Entry 8CA4 (electron microscopy, 3.25 A resolution); this record covers chains F and G of the 5 polymer chains in the assembly.

[Chain F]
Protein: NADH dehydrogenase [ubiquinone] flavoprotein 1, mitochondrial
Organism: Mus musculus
Notes: EC 7.1.1.2
Reference sequence: Q91YT0 (NDUV1_MOUSE); residues -19 to 444 here correspond to UniProt positions 1-464 (UniProt number = residue number + 20)
Sequence (464 residues; row label = number of the first residue in the row; numbers below 1 keep their minus sign (Met-19 is residue -19)):
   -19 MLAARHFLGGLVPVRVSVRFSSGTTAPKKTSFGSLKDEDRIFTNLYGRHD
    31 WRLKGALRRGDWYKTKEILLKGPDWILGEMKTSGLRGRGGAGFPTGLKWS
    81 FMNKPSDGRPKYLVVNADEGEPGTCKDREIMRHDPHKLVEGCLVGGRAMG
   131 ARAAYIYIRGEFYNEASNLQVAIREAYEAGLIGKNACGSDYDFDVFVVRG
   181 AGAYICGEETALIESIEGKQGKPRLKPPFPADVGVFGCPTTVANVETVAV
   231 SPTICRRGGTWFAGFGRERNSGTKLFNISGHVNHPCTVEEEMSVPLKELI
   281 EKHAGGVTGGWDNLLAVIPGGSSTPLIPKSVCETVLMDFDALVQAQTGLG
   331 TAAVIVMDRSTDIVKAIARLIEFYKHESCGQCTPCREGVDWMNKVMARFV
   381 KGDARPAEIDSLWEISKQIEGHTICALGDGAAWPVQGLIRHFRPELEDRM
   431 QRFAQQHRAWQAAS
Unresolved in the structure: -19 to 8, 437-444
Bound ions: 4Fe-4S cluster Fe: Cys359, Cys362, Cys365, Cys405
Residues lining bound ligands:
  - FMN (flavin mononucleotide): Gly67, Arg68, Gly69, Gly70, Ala71, Lys78, Asn96, Asp98, Glu99, Gly100, Asp107, Tyr184, Ile185, Gly187, Glu188, Glu189, Val222, Ala223, Asn224, Thr227, Cys405, Ala406, Leu407
  - 4Fe-4S cluster (SF4): Ile185, Pro203, Ser358, Cys359, Gly360, Gln361, Cys362, Cys365, Arg366, Thr403, Ile404, Cys405, Leu407, Gly408
Swiss-Prot annotation at these positions:
  - binding site (NADH): Gly67 to Gly76
  - binding site (FMN): Arg179 to Thr227
  - binding site ([4Fe-4S] cluster): Cys359, Cys362, Cys365, Cys405
  - modified residue: Lys61 (N6-acetyllysine), Lys84 (N6-acetyllysine), Arg237 (Omega-N-methylarginine), Lys355 (N6-acetyllysine)

[Chain G]
Protein: NADH-ubiquinone oxidoreductase 75 kDa subunit, mitochondrial
Organism: Mus musculus
Notes: EC 7.1.1.2
Reference sequence: Q91VD9 (NDUS1_MOUSE); residues -22 to 704 here correspond to UniProt positions 1-727 (UniProt number = residue number + 23)
Sequence (727 residues; row label = number of the first residue in the row; numbers below 1 keep their minus sign (Met-22 is residue -22)):
   -22 MLRIPIKRALIGLSNSPKGYVRTTGTAASNLIEVFVDGQSVMVEPGTTVL
    28 QACEKVGMQIPRFCYHERLSVAGNCRMCLVEIEKAPKVVAACAMPVMKGW
    78 NILTNSEKSKKAREGVMEFLLANHPLDCPICDQGGECDLQDQSMMFGSDR
   128 SRFLEGKRAVEDKNIGPLVKTIMTRCIQCTRCIRFASEIAGVDDLGTTGR
   178 GNDMQVGTYIEKMFMSELSGNVIDICPVGALTSKPYAFTARPWETRKTES
   228 IDVMDAVGSNIVVSTRTGEVMRILPRMHEDINEEWISDKTRFAYDGLKRQ
   278 RLTEPMVRNEKGLLTYTSWEDALSRVAGMLQNFEGNAVAAIAGGLVDAEA
   328 LVALKDLLNKVDSDNLCTEEIFPTEGAGTDLRSNYLLNTTIAGVEEADVV
   378 LLVGTNPRFEAPLFNARIRKSWLHNDLKVALIGSPVDLTYRYDHLGDSPK
   428 ILQDIASGRHSFCEVLKDAKKPMVVLGSSALQRDDGAAILVAVSNMVQKI
   478 RVTTGVAAEWKVMNILHRIASQVAALDLGYKPGVEAIRKNPPKMLFLLGA
   528 DGGCITRQDLPKDCFIVYQGHHGDVGAPMADVILPGAAYTEKSATYVNTE
   578 GRAQQTKVAVTPPGLAREDWKIIRALSEIAGITLPYDTLDQVRNRLEEVS
   628 PNLVRYDDIEETNYFQQASELAKLVNQEVLADPLVPPQLTIKDFYMTDSI
   678 SRASQTMAKCVKAVTEGAQAVEEPSIC
Unresolved in the structure: -22 to 5, 694-704
Bound ions: 2Fe-2S cluster Fe: Cys41, Cys52, Cys55, Cys69; 4Fe-4S cluster Fe site 1: His101, Cys105, Cys108, Cys114; 4Fe-4S cluster Fe site 2: Cys153, Cys156, Cys159, Cys203
Residues lining bound ligands:
  - 2Fe-2S cluster (FES): Arg39, Phe40, Cys41, Tyr42, Gly50, Asn51, Cys52, Arg53, Met54, Cys55, Cys69
  - 4Fe-4S cluster (SF4), molecule 1: His101, Pro102, Asp104, Cys105, Cys108, Gln110, Gly111, Cys114, Leu116, Gln117, Val205, Gly206
  - 4Fe-4S cluster (SF4), molecule 2: Met150, Cys153, Ile154, Gln155, Cys156, Thr157, Arg158, Cys159, Val183, Ile202, Cys203, Pro204, Val205, Ala207, Leu208
Swiss-Prot annotation at these positions:
  - binding site ([2Fe-2S] cluster): Cys41, Cys52, Cys55, Cys69
  - binding site ([4Fe-4S] cluster): His101, Cys105, Cys108, Cys114, Cys153, Cys156, Cys159, Cys203
  - modified residue: Lys61 (N6-acetyllysine), Ser438 (Phosphoserine), Lys444 (N6-acetyllysine), Lys476 (N6-acetyllysine), Lys686 (N6-acetyllysine)

[How chain F and chain G interact]
Residue-residue contacts (57):
  Gly182(F) - Arg177(G)
  Ala183(F) - Arg177(G)
  Gln200(F) - Thr174(G)  hydrogen bond
  Lys202(F) - Thr174(G)  hydrogen bond
  Lys202(F) - Met181(G)  hydrogen bond
  Leu205(F) - Ala49(G)
  Leu205(F) - Arg53(G)
  Leu205(F) - Ala70(G)  hydrophobic
  Pro207(F) - Met71(G)
  Pro207(F) - Pro72(G)
  His356(F) - Arg177(G)
  Glu357(F) - Arg177(G)  salt bridge
  Ser358(F) - Arg177(G)
  Ser358(F) - Gly178(G)  hydrogen bond (backbone-backbone)
  Cys359(F) - Arg177(G)
  Cys359(F) - Gly178(G)  hydrogen bond (backbone-backbone)
  Gly360(F) - Gly178(G)
  Gly360(F) - Met181(G)
  Gln361(F) - Asn51(G)
  Cys362(F) - Asn51(G)
  Thr363(F) - Asn51(G)  hydrogen bond (backbone-backbone)
  Thr363(F) - Cys52(G)
  Thr363(F) - Leu97(G)
  Pro364(F) - Arg53(G)
  Pro364(F) - Phe96(G)  hydrophobic
  Arg366(F) - Ile154(G)
  Arg366(F) - Gln155(G)
  Arg366(F) - Gly178(G)
  Arg366(F) - Asn179(G)
  Glu367(F) - Phe96(G)
  Glu367(F) - Asn100(G)  hydrogen bond
  Glu367(F) - Arg135(G)  salt bridge
  Glu367(F) - Asn179(G)
  Gly368(F) - Phe96(G)
  Asp370(F) - Asn179(G)  hydrogen bond
  Trp371(F) - Glu95(G)
  Trp371(F) - Phe96(G)  hydrophobic
  Trp371(F) - Arg129(G)
  Trp371(F) - Phe130(G)
  Lys374(F) - Glu132(G)
  Lys374(F) - Gly133(G)
  Arg378(F) - Glu132(G)  salt bridge
  Glu388(F) - Leu131(G)
  Glu394(F) - Arg129(G)  salt bridge
  Ile395(F) - Phe96(G)  hydrophobic
  Gln398(F) - Gly92(G)
  Gln398(F) - Glu95(G)  hydrogen bond
  Gln398(F) - Phe96(G)
  Gln398(F) - Arg129(G)  hydrogen bond
  Ile399(F) - Phe96(G)  hydrophobic
  Gly401(F) - Lys64(G)
  His402(F) - Arg53(G)  hydrogen bond (backbone-side chain)
  His402(F) - Leu56(G)
  His402(F) - Val65(G)
  Thr403(F) - Arg53(G)
  Ile404(F) - Gly50(G)
  Ile404(F) - Arg53(G)
Also at the interface, not in a pair above, chain F (36 interface residues in all): Tyr184, Ile185, Lys206, Val375, Ser391
Also at the interface, not in a pair above, chain G (34 interface residues in all): Val48, Ala89, Val93, Ala99, Gly176

[Summary]
Chain F and chain G form an interface of 36 and 34 residues respectively, with 11 hydrogen bonds and 4 salt
bridges. Polar pairs include Glu357(F)-Arg177(G), Glu367(F)-Arg135(G) and Arg378(F)-Glu132(G). Bound to chain
F: 4Fe-4S cluster and flavin mononucleotide.
Here chain F is NADH dehydrogenase [ubiquinone] flavoprotein 1, mitochondrial and chain G is NADH-ubiquinone
oxidoreductase 75 kDa subunit, mitochondrial, both from Mus musculus. Entry 8CA4 (Cryo-EM structure NDUFS4
knockout complex I from Mus musculus heart (Class 2 N-domain)) was determined by electron microscopy (same
publication as 8CA1).
